Entry 6ZRU (X-ray diffraction, 2.10 A resolution); this record covers chain A.

== Chain A ==
Molecule: Main Protease
From: Severe acute respiratory syndrome coronavirus 2
Notes: EC 3.4.19.12, 3.4.22.-, 3.4.22.69, 2.7.7.48, 3.6.4.12, 3.6.4.13, 3.1.13.-, 3.1.-.-, 2.1.1.-
UniProtKB: P0DTD1 (R1AB_SARS2); residues 1-306 here correspond to UniProt positions 3264-3569 (UniProt number = residue number + 3263)
Chain sequence (306 residues; each row starts with the number of its first residue):
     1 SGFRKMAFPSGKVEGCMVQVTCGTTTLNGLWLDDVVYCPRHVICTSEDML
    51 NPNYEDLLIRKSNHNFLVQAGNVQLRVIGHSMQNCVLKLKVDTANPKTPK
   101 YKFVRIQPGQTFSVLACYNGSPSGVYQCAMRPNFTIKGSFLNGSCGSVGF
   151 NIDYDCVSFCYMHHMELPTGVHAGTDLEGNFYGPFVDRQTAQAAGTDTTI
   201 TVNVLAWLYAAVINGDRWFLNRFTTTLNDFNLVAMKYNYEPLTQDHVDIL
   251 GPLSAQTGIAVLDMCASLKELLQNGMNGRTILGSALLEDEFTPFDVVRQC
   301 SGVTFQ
Unresolved in the structure: 305-306
Covalently attached groups: boceprevir (bound form) (U5G) linked to Cys145
Ligand contacts: boceprevir (bound form) (U5G): His41, Met49, Tyr54, Phe140, Leu141, Asn142, Gly143, Ser144, His164, Met165, Glu166, Leu167, Pro168, Asp187, Arg188, Gln189, Thr190, Ala191, Gln192
Curated features (UniProtKB/Swiss-Prot):
  - active site: His41 (For 3CL-PRO activity), Cys145 (Nucleophile)
  - site: Gln306 (Cleavage)
  - cross-link (Glycyl lysine isopeptide (Lys-Gly)): Lys5 (interchain with G-Cter in ubiquitin), Lys90 (interchain with G-Cter in ubiquitin)
Reported in the primary citation:
  - catalytic residues: His41, Gly143, Cys145
  - binding site for boceprevir (bound form): His41, Met49, Gly143, Cys145, His164, Met165, Glu166, Leu167, Pro168, Asp187, Arg188, Gln189, Gln192

== In short ==
Boceprevir (bound form) is covalently linked to Cys145. From UniProt: active-site residues His41 and Cys145.
From the paper: catalytic residues His41, Gly143 and Cys145; a binding site for boceprevir (bound form) at
His41, Met49 and Gly143 among others.
Chain A is Main Protease (Severe acute respiratory syndrome coronavirus 2); the structure, Crystal structure
of SARS CoV2 main protease in complex with inhibitor Boceprevir, was determined by X-ray diffraction,
deposited together with 6ZRT.
